Entry 8ETI (electron microscopy, 3.70 A resolution); this record covers chains 1 and B of the 45 polymer chains in the assembly.

Chain 1:
Molecule: 3497-nt RNA strand
Organism: Schizosaccharomyces pombe
Sequence (3497 nucleotides; numbered 1 to 3497 plus 1 insertion-coded residue; 1 number in that range is skipped by the numbering (no residue carries it; nothing is unmodelled there); the number before each row is that of its first residue):
     1 AUUUGACCUC AAAUCAGGUA GGACUACGCG CUGAACUUAA GCAUAUCAAU AAGCGCAGGA
    61 AAAGAAAAUA ACCAUGAUUC CCUCAGUAAC GGCGAGUGAA GCGGGAAAAG CUCAAAUUUG
   121 AAAUCUGGCA ACAUUUCUUU UGUUGUCCGA GUUGUAAUUU CAAGAAGCUG CUUUGAGUGU
   181 AGACGAUCGG UCUAAGUUCC UUGGAACAGG ACGUCAGAGA GGGUGAGAAC CCCGUCUUUG
   241 GUCGAUUGGA UAUGCCAUAU AAAGCGCUUU CGAAGAGUCG AGUUGUUUGG GAAUGCAGCU
   301 CUAAAUGGGU GGUAAAUUUC AUCUAAAGCU AAAUAUUGGC GAGAGACCGA UAGCGAACAA
   361 GUAGAGUGAU CGAAAGAUGA AAAGAACUUU GAAAAGAGAG UUAAAUAGUA CGUGAAAUUG
   421 CUGAAAGGGA AGCAUUGGAA AUCAGUCUUA CCUGGGUGAG AUCAGUAGUC UCUUCGCGAG
   481 ACUAUGCACU CUGAACCUG
   501 GGU
  503A U
   504 AGGUCAGCAU CAGUUUUCGG GGGCGGAAAA AGAAUAAGGG AAGGUGGCUU UCCGGGUUCU
   564 GCCUGGGGAG UGUUUAUAGC CCUUGUUGUA AUACGUCCAC UGGGGACUGA GGACUGCGGC
   624 UUCGUGCCAA GGAUGCUGAC AUAAUGGUUU UCAAUGGCCC GUCUUGAAAC ACGGACCAAG
   684 GAGUCUAGCA UCUAUGCGAG UGUUUGGGUG AUGAAAACCC AUCCGCGAAA UGAAAGUGAA
   744 UGCAGGUGGG AACGCCCUUG UGGCGUGCAC CAUCGACCGA CCCGGAAGUU UGUCAAUGGA
   804 AGGGUUUGAG UAAGAGCAUA GCUGUUGGGA CCCGAAAGAU GGUGAACUAU GCCUGAAUAG
   864 GGUGAAGCCA GAGGAAACUC UGGUGGAGGC UCGUAGAGAU UCUGACGUGC AAAUCGAUCU
   924 UCAAAUUUGG GUAUAGGGGC GAAAGACUAA UCGAACCAUC UAGUAGCUGG UUCCUGCCGA
   984 AGUUUCCCUC AGGAUAGCAG AAACUCAGAU CAGUUUUAUG AGGUAAAGCG AAUGAUUAGA
  1044 GGUCUUGGGG AAGGAAUUUC CUCAACCUAU UCUCAAACUU UAAAUAUGUA AGACGCCCUU
  1104 GUCGCUUAAU UGGACGUGGG CCAUCGAAUG AGAGUUUCUA GUGGGCCAUU UUUGGUAAGC
  1164 AGAACUGGCG AUGCGGGAUG AACCGAACGU GAGGUUAAGG UGCCGGAAUG UACGCUCAUC
  1224 AGACACCAGA AAAGGUGUUA GUUCAUCUAG ACAGCAGGAC GGUGGCCAUG GAAGUCGGAA
  1284 UCCGCUAAGG AGUGUGUAAC AACUCACCUG CCGAAUGAAC UAGCCCUGAA AAUGGAUGGC
  1344 GCUUAAGCGU ACUACCCAUA CCUCACCGUC UGGGUUAGCU UUGAGAAGCU CAGACGAGUA
  1404 GGCAGGCGUG GAGGUUUGUG ACGAAGCCUU GGGCGUGAGC CUGGGUCGAA CAGCCUCUAG
  1464 UGCAGAUCUU GGUGGAAGUA GCAAAUAUUC AAAUGAGAAC UUUGAAGACU GAAGUGGGGA
  1524 AAGGUUCCAU GUGAACAGCA GUUGGACAUG GGUUAGUCGA UCCUAAGAGA UAGGGAAGCU
  1584 CCGUAUGAAA GUUGCACGAU UUUUCGUGCC UCCUAUCGAA AGGGAAUCCG GUUAAUAUUC
  1644 CGGAACCAGA AGGUGGAAUC AACACGGCAA CGUAAAUGAA GUUGGAGACG UCGGCGGGAG
  1704 CCCUGGGAAG AGUUCUCUUU UCUUUUUAAC AAACCAUUGA ACUACCCUGA AAUCGGUUUA
  1764 UCCGGAGCUA GGGUAUGGUG UUUGGAAGAG UUCAGCGCCU CAUGCUGAAU CCGGUGCGCU
  1824 CUCGACGGCC CUUGAAAAUC CAACGGAAGA AUGGACCUUC GGGUCCUUGU UUUCACAUCU
  1884 GGUCGUACUC AUAACCGCAG CAGGUCUCCA AGGUGAACAG CCUCUAGUUG AUAGAACAAU
  1944 GUAGAUAAGG GAAGUCGGCA AAAUGGAUCC GUAACUUCGG GAUAAGGAUU GGCUCUAAGG
  2004 GUUGGGUACG UUGGGCCUUG GAACCUGAAC GGUUGCUGGA CUGAGCGUGG ACCGAUGUCU
  2064 UUUCUCGCCU UUCGGGGUGA GAAGGGAUGU UGGACCUGCU UGGACCUUGG CGGCCGGGAA
  2124 GUCCUUGGUC GGGCUUUUCU CCUUCUCGGG GAUUAUGCUC UUACUGGCGU ACGUUUAACA
  2184 ACCAACUUAG AACUGGUACG GACAAGGGGA AUCUGACUGU CUAAUUAAAA CAUAGCAUUG
  2244 CGAUGGCCAG AAAGUGGUGU UGACGCAAUG UGAUUUCUGC CCAGUGCUCU GAAUGUCAAA
  2304 GUGAAGAAAU UCAACCAAGC GCGGGUAAAC GGCGGGAGUA ACUAUGACUC UCUUAAGGUA
  2364 GCCAAAUGCC UCGUCAUCUA ACUAGUGACG CGCAUGAAUG GAUUAACGAG AUUCCCACUG
  2424 UCCCUAUCUA CUAUCUAGCG AAACCACAGC CUGGGGAACG GGCCAGGCAA AAUCAGCGGG
  2484 GAAAGAAGAC CCUGUUGAGC UUGACUCUAG UUUGACAUUG UGAAGAGACA UAGAGGGUGU
  2544 AGGAUAAGUG GGAGUAUGUU UCGGCAUACG CCGGUGAAAU ACCACUACCU UUAUCGUUUC
  2604 UUUACUUAAU CAAUGAAGCG GAAUUGGGAU UUAUUUCCCA UAUUCUAGCG UUAAAGUUUC
  2664 UUCGCGAACU GAUCCGCGUU GAUGACAUUG UCAGGUGGGG AGUUUGGCUG GGGCGGCACA
  2724 UCUGUUAAAA GAUAACGCAG GUGUCCUAAG GGGGACUCAU CGAGAACAGA AAUCUCGAGU
  2784 AGAAUAAAAG GGUAAAAGUC CCCUUGAUUU UGAUUUUCAG UGUGAAUACA AACCAUGAAA
  2844 GUGUGGCCUA UCGAUCCUUU GUUCCCUCGA AAUUUGAGGA CAGAGGUGCC AGAAAAGUUA
  2904 CCACAGGGAU AACUGGCUUG UGGCAGUCAA GCGUUCAUAG CGACGUUGCU UUUUGAUUCU
  2964 UCGAUGUCGG CUCUUCCUAU CAUACCGAAG CAGAAUUCGG UAAGCGUUGG AUUGUUCACC
  3024 CACUAAUAGG GAACGUGAGC UGGGUUUAGA CCGUCGUGAG ACAGGUUAGU UUUACCCUAC
  3084 UGAUGAAGUG UCGUCGCAAU GGUAAUUCAA CUUAGUACGA GAGGAACCGU UGAUUCAGAU
  3144 CAUUGGUAUU UGCGGCUGCC UGACAAGGCA AUGCCGCGGA GCUAUCAUCU GCCGGAUAAC
  3204 GGCUGAACGC CUCUAAGCCA GAAUCCGUGC CAGAAAGCGA CGAUUUUUUG GUCCGCAUGA
  3264 UUUAUAUGUA UAAAAAUAGA GGUAGGACUU GUUCCUACUC UCCUGUAUCG UAGAAGAUGG
  3324 GCGAUGGUUG AUGAAACGGA AGUGUUUUAU UGACUUGUCC AUGAAAUUCC AUUGAAAUCU
  3384 UGUGCGGAAU CGAAUCCAUU GCAUACGACU UUAAUGUGGA ACGGGGUAUU GUAAGCAGUA
  3444 GAGUAGCCUU GUUGUUACGA UCUGCUGAGA UUAAGCCUUU GUUCCCAAGA UUUG
Unresolved in the structure: 1-2, 35-49, 91-95, 286-295, 313-318, 474-476, 493, 503A, 552-573, 668-670, 732-746, 780-814, 849-957, 991-994, 1026-1087, 1095-1129, 1227-1230, 1486-2439, 2459-2462, 2481-2924, 2936-2942, 2954-2976, 3011-3031, 3036-3081, 3160-3175, 3247-3268, 3290-3297, 3376-3393, 3442-3464
Differences from the reference sequence: conflict G501 (U9042 in 157310483), U503 (G9040 in 157310483), U2930 (C6612 in 157310483)

Chain B:
Protein: 60S ribosomal protein L3-A
Organism: Schizosaccharomyces pombe
UniProtKB: P40372 (RL3A_SCHPO); residue numbers follow UniProt; this construct covers 1-388
Chain sequence (388 residues; row label = number of the first residue in the row):
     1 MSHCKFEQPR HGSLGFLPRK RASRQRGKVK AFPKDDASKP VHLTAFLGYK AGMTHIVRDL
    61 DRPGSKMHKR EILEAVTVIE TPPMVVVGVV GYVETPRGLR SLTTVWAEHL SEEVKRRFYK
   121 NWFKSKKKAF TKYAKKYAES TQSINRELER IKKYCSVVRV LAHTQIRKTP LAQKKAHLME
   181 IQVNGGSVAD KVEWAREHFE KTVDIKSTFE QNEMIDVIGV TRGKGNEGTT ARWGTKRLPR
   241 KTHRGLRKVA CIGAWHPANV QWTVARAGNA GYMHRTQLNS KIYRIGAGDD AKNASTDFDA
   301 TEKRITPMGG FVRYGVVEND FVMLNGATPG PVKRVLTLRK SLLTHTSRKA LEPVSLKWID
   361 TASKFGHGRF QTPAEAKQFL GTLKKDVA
Unresolved in the structure: 1-10, 226-268, 386-388
UniProt features mapped onto this chain:
  - modified residue: Ser13 (Phosphoserine), Ser65 (Phosphoserine), Ser140 (Phosphoserine), Ser143 (Phosphoserine), Ser207 (Phosphoserine), Ser295 (Phosphoserine), Ser355 (Phosphoserine), Thr372 (Phosphothreonine)

How chain 1 and chain B interact:
Pairs across the interface (202; chain 1 residue first):
  G3085(1) - Arg19(B)  phosphate contact
  G3085(1) - Asn269(B)  phosphate contact
  A3086(1) - Asn269(B)  phosphate contact
  U3087(1) - Arg21(B)  salt bridge to the phosphate
  G3096(1) - Arg117(B)  sugar contact
  G3096(1) - Phe118(B)  hydrogen bond to the sugar
  G3096(1) - Lys120(B)  hydrogen bond to the phosphate
  U3097(1) - Arg117(B)  sugar contact
  U3097(1) - Lys120(B)  salt bridge to the phosphate
  U3097(1) - Leu178(B)  sugar contact
  C3098(1) - Arg26(B)  salt bridge to the phosphate
  C3098(1) - Glu180(B)  hydrogen bond to the sugar
  G3099(1) - Arg24(B)  salt bridge to the phosphate
  G3099(1) - Arg26(B)  salt bridge to the phosphate
  G3099(1) - Tyr92(B)  hydrogen bond to the sugar
  G3099(1) - Arg159(B)  hydrogen bond to the sugar
  G3099(1) - Leu178(B)  phosphate contact
  G3099(1) - Glu180(B)  phosphate contact
  C3100(1) - Lys28(B)  salt bridge to the phosphate
  C3100(1) - Lys30(B)  phosphate contact
  C3100(1) - Leu99(B)  hydrogen bond to the sugar
  C3100(1) - Arg159(B)  salt bridge to the phosphate
  A3101(1) - Gly98(B)  sugar contact
  A3101(1) - Leu99(B)  phosphate contact
  G3105(1) - Leu14(B)  hydrogen bond to the sugar
  G3105(1) - Gly15(B)  hydrogen bond to the base
  U3106(1) - Gly15(B)  hydrogen bond to the sugar
  A3107(1) - Gly12(B)  hydrogen bond to the base
  A3107(1) - Ser13(B)  base contact
  G3132(1) - Arg348(B)  phosphate contact
  U3133(1) - Pro63(B)  hydrogen bond to the sugar
  U3133(1) - Gly64(B)  sugar contact
  U3133(1) - Arg348(B)  salt bridge to the phosphate
  U3134(1) - Arg62(B)  sugar contact
  U3134(1) - Gly64(B)  sugar contact
  U3134(1) - Ser65(B)  hydrogen bond to the phosphate
  U3134(1) - Lys66(B)  sugar contact
  U3134(1) - Arg348(B)  phosphate contact
  G3135(1) - Arg62(B)  salt bridge to the phosphate
  G3135(1) - Ser65(B)  phosphate contact
  A3140(1) - Ser13(B)  hydrogen bond to the phosphate
  A3140(1) - Phe16(B)  sugar contact
  G3141(1) - Ser13(B)  hydrogen bond to the phosphate
  G3141(1) - Phe16(B)  sugar contact
  G3141(1) - Arg19(B)  salt bridge to the phosphate
  G3141(1) - Arg275(B)  phosphate contact
  G3141(1) - Gln277(B)  base contact
  A3142(1) - Arg19(B)  salt bridge to the phosphate
  A3142(1) - Thr221(B)  hydrogen bond to the phosphate
  A3142(1) - Arg275(B)  salt bridge to the phosphate
  A3142(1) - Thr328(B)  sugar contact
  A3142(1) - Pro329(B)  sugar contact
  U3143(1) - Lys50(B)  phosphate contact
  U3143(1) - Met53(B)  hydrogen bond to the sugar
  U3143(1) - Thr221(B)  hydrogen bond to the phosphate
  U3143(1) - Arg222(B)  hydrogen bond to the phosphate
  U3143(1) - Ala327(B)  sugar contact
  U3143(1) - Thr328(B)  sugar contact
  U3143(1) - Gly330(B)  hydrogen bond to the phosphate
  C3144(1) - Lys50(B)  salt bridge to the phosphate
  C3144(1) - Met53(B)  phosphate contact
  C3144(1) - Arg222(B)  salt bridge to the phosphate
  C3144(1) - Gly330(B)  phosphate contact
  A3145(1) - Met53(B)  sugar contact
  A3145(1) - Thr54(B)  base contact
  A3145(1) - His55(B)  hydrogen bond to the base
  A3145(1) - Ala75(B)  base contact
  A3145(1) - Lys364(B)  sugar contact
  U3146(1) - His367(B)  salt bridge to the phosphate
  G3182(1) - Gly366(B)  hydrogen bond to the phosphate
  G3182(1) - His367(B)  phosphate contact
  A3183(1) - Lys364(B)  phosphate contact
  A3183(1) - Phe365(B)  phosphate contact
  A3183(1) - Gly366(B)  hydrogen bond to the phosphate
  A3183(1) - His367(B)  salt bridge to the phosphate
  G3184(1) - Val312(B)  phosphate contact
  G3184(1) - Arg313(B)  phosphate contact
  C3185(1) - Arg222(B)  salt bridge to the phosphate
  U3191(1) - Ala75(B)  sugar contact
  C3192(1) - Gly326(B)  sugar contact
  U3193(1) - Gln277(B)  hydrogen bond to the sugar
  U3193(1) - Leu278(B)  hydrogen bond to the sugar
  U3193(1) - Asn279(B)  phosphate contact
  U3193(1) - Lys349(B)  salt bridge to the phosphate
  G3194(1) - Asn279(B)  hydrogen bond to the phosphate
  C3196(1) - Leu343(B)  sugar contact
  G3197(1) - Leu343(B)  phosphate contact
  G3232(1) - Ala31(B)  phosphate contact
  G3232(1) - Leu342(B)  phosphate contact
  C3233(1) - Phe16(B)  sugar contact
  C3233(1) - Ala31(B)  phosphate contact
  C3233(1) - Thr276(B)  hydrogen bond to the phosphate
  C3234(1) - Gly15(B)  sugar contact
  C3234(1) - Phe16(B)  sugar contact
  C3234(1) - Lys30(B)  phosphate contact
  C3234(1) - His274(B)  salt bridge to the phosphate
  C3234(1) - Arg275(B)  phosphate contact
  C3234(1) - Thr276(B)  hydrogen bond to the phosphate
  A3235(1) - Lys30(B)  salt bridge to the phosphate
  A3235(1) - His274(B)  salt bridge to the phosphate
  G3236(1) - Ser23(B)  phosphate contact
  G3236(1) - Lys30(B)  base contact
  G3242(1) - Arg100(B)  sugar contact
  G3242(1) - Ser101(B)  hydrogen bond to the sugar
  A3243(1) - Ser101(B)  hydrogen bond to the sugar
  A3243(1) - Leu102(B)  sugar contact
  A3243(1) - Thr103(B)  sugar contact
  A3243(1) - Thr104(B)  hydrogen bond to the sugar
  C3244(1) - Thr104(B)  sugar contact
  C3244(1) - Trp106(B)  hydrogen bond to the sugar
  G3245(1) - Ala129(B)  sugar contact
  G3245(1) - Phe130(B)  hydrogen bond to the phosphate
  G3245(1) - Tyr133(B)  phosphate contact
  A3246(1) - Lys128(B)  sugar contact
  A3246(1) - Phe130(B)  phosphate contact
  A3246(1) - Thr131(B)  hydrogen bond to the phosphate
  A3246(1) - Lys132(B)  hydrogen bond to the phosphate
  A3246(1) - Tyr133(B)  hydrogen bond to the phosphate
  G3341(1) - Lys153(B)  salt bridge to the phosphate
  G3341(1) - Tyr154(B)  phosphate contact
  G3342(1) - Arg150(B)  hydrogen bond to the base
  G3342(1) - Tyr154(B)  hydrogen bond to the phosphate
  A3343(1) - Val93(B)  phosphate contact
  A3343(1) - Glu94(B)  sugar contact
  A3343(1) - Thr95(B)  phosphate contact
  A3343(1) - Pro96(B)  base contact
  A3344(1) - Thr95(B)  phosphate contact
  A3344(1) - Arg97(B)  salt bridge to the phosphate
  A3344(1) - Arg100(B)  salt bridge to the phosphate
  G3345(1) - Arg146(B)  base contact
  G3345(1) - Arg150(B)  base contact
  G3345(1) - Tyr154(B)  hydrogen bond to the base
  G3395(1) - Lys126(B)  salt bridge to the phosphate
  A3396(1) - Tyr119(B)  hydrogen bond to the phosphate
  A3396(1) - Ser125(B)  hydrogen bond to the phosphate
  A3396(1) - Lys126(B)  hydrogen bond to the phosphate
  A3397(1) - Tyr119(B)  phosphate contact
  A3397(1) - Lys120(B)  hydrogen bond to the phosphate
  A3397(1) - Asn121(B)  phosphate contact
  U3398(1) - Lys120(B)  phosphate contact
  C3405(1) - Gln25(B)  sugar contact
  C3405(1) - Arg313(B)  salt bridge to the phosphate
  C3405(1) - Pro331(B)  phosphate contact
  C3405(1) - Lys333(B)  salt bridge to the phosphate
  C3405(1) - Arg334(B)  hydrogen bond to the phosphate
  A3406(1) - Arg222(B)  phosphate contact
  A3406(1) - Gly223(B)  hydrogen bond to the phosphate
  A3406(1) - Pro331(B)  phosphate contact
  A3406(1) - Arg334(B)  salt bridge to the phosphate
  U3407(1) - Gly223(B)  phosphate contact
  U3407(1) - Lys224(B)  hydrogen bond to the phosphate
  U3407(1) - Gly225(B)  hydrogen bond to the phosphate
  A3408(1) - Gly225(B)  phosphate contact
  A3411(1) - Arg21(B)  base contact
  C3412(1) - Arg21(B)  hydrogen bond to the sugar
  C3412(1) - Tyr272(B)  hydrogen bond to the sugar
  U3413(1) - Gln25(B)  hydrogen bond to the sugar
  U3413(1) - Gln173(B)  phosphate contact
  U3414(1) - Ala172(B)  hydrogen bond to the sugar
  U3414(1) - Gln173(B)  hydrogen bond to the phosphate
  U3414(1) - His177(B)  phosphate contact
  U3415(1) - Arg116(B)  phosphate contact
  U3415(1) - Ala172(B)  sugar contact
  U3415(1) - Gln173(B)  phosphate contact
  U3415(1) - Lys174(B)  hydrogen bond to the phosphate
  U3415(1) - Lys175(B)  hydrogen bond to the phosphate
  A3416(1) - Arg116(B)  salt bridge to the phosphate
  A3416(1) - Asn121(B)  hydrogen bond to the base
  A3416(1) - Phe123(B)  phosphate contact
  A3416(1) - Lys174(B)  phosphate contact
  A3417(1) - Phe123(B)  phosphate contact
  A3417(1) - Lys124(B)  base contact
  U3418(1) - Phe123(B)  phosphate contact
  U3420(1) - Arg167(B)  base contact
  G3429(1) - Gly309(B)  hydrogen bond to the base
  U3430(1) - Met308(B)  sugar contact
  U3430(1) - Gly309(B)  sugar contact
  U3430(1) - Ser363(B)  hydrogen bond to the sugar
  U3430(1) - Phe365(B)  base contact
  U3430(1) - Lys377(B)  salt bridge to the phosphate
  A3431(1) - Ser363(B)  phosphate contact
  A3431(1) - Phe365(B)  sugar contact
  A3431(1) - Gly366(B)  sugar contact
  A3431(1) - His367(B)  phosphate contact
  A3431(1) - Gly368(B)  phosphate contact
  U3432(1) - His367(B)  phosphate contact
  U3469(1) - Lys384(B)  salt bridge to the phosphate
  G3470(1) - Leu380(B)  base contact
  G3470(1) - Gly381(B)  hydrogen bond to the base
  A3471(1) - Leu383(B)  phosphate contact
  A3471(1) - Lys384(B)  hydrogen bond to the phosphate
  G3472(1) - Lys384(B)  salt bridge to the phosphate
  G3478(1) - Arg313(B)  hydrogen bond to the phosphate
  C3479(1) - Gly309(B)  base contact
  C3479(1) - Phe311(B)  sugar contact
  C3479(1) - Arg313(B)  salt bridge to the phosphate
  C3479(1) - Phe365(B)  stacking on the base
  C3480(1) - Gly309(B)  sugar contact
  C3480(1) - Gly310(B)  sugar contact
  C3480(1) - Arg313(B)  salt bridge to the phosphate
  C3480(1) - Gly315(B)  sugar contact
  C3480(1) - Val316(B)  sugar contact
Other interface residues (no listed pair), chain 1 (81 interface residues in all): U3147, G3404, U3475, A3476, U3481
Other interface residues (no listed pair), chain B (122 interface residues in all): Lys20, Ala22, Val29, Pro170, Met179, Tyr314, Val332, Thr346, Phe379, Thr382, Lys385

Overview:
Chain 1 and chain B form an interface of 81 and 122 residues respectively; the contacts include 59 hydrogen
bonds, 34 salt bridges and 1 aromatic stacking contact. Among the polar pairs are G3105(1)-Gly15(B),
A3107(1)-Gly12(B) and A3145(1)-His55(B).
Chain 1 is a 3497-nt RNA strand and chain B is 60S ribosomal protein L3-A, both from Schizosaccharomyces
pombe; the structure, Fkbp39 associated 60S nascent ribosome State 1, was determined by electron microscopy,
deposited together with 8ESQ, 8ESR, 8ETC, 8ETG, 8ETH, 8ETJ and 3 further entries.
